Entry 8BAV (X-ray diffraction, 2.30 A resolution); this record covers chains A and D.

Chain A:
Molecule: Green fluorescent protein, Synaptosomal-associated protein 25
Organism: Aequorea victoria
UniProtKB: chimeric construct of P42212, P60880: residues 2-228 from P42212 (GFP_AEQVI) positions 2-228 (same numbers); residues 232-256 from P60880 positions 155-179 (UniProt number = residue number - 77)
Chain sequence (256 residues; row label = number of the first residue in the row; note: 2 numbers in that range are skipped by the numbering (no residue carries them; nothing is unmodelled there); numbers below 1 keep their minus sign (Ser-1 is residue -1)):
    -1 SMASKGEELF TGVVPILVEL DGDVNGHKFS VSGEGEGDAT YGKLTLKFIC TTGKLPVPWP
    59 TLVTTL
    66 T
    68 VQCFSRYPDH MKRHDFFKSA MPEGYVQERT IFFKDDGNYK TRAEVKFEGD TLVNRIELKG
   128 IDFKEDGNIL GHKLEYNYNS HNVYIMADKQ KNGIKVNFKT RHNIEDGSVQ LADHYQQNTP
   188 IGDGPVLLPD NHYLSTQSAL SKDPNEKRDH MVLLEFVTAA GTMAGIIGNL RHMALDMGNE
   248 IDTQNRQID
Disordered / not traced: -1 to 1, 248-256
Sequence notes: expression tag (-1 to 1); engineered mutation Leu64 (Phe in P42212), Arg80 (Gln in P42212), Thr167 (Ile in P42212); chromophore (66, 66, 66); linker (229-231)
Modified residues: Thr66 (chromophore; CRO)
Covalent attachments: covalent link Leu64-Thr66; covalent link Thr66-Val68

Chain D:
Molecule: Secretagogin
Organism: Homo sapiens
UniProtKB: O76038 (SEGN_HUMAN); residue numbers follow UniProt; this construct covers 1-276
Chain sequence (276 residues; each row starts with the number of its first residue):
     1 MDSSREPTLG RLDAAGFWQV WQRFDADEKG YIEEKELDAF FLHMLMKLGT DDTVMKANLH
    61 KVKQQFMTTQ DASKDGRIRM KELAGMFLSE DENFLLLFRR ENPLDSSVEF MQIWRKYDAD
   121 SSGFISAAEL RNFLRDLFLH HKKAISEAKL EEYTGTMMKI FDRNKDGRLD LNDLARILAL
   181 QENFLLQFKM DACSTEERKR DFEKIFAYYD VSKTGALEGP EVDGFVKDMM ELVQPSISGV
   241 DLDKFREILL RHCDVNKDGK IQKSELALCL GLKINP
Disordered / not traced: 1-11, 70-77
Metal / ion sites: Ca2+ site 1: Asp118, Asp120, Ser122, Phe124, Glu129; Ca2+ site 2: Asp162, Asn164, Asp166, Arg168; Ca2+ site 3: Asp210, Ser212, Thr214, Ala216, Glu221; Ca2+ site 4: Asp254, Asn256, Asp258, Lys260, Gln262, Glu265
Residues lining bound ligands: tris-hydroxymethyl-methyl-ammonium (144): Leu268, Cys269, Leu270, Gly271
UniProt features mapped onto this chain:
  - binding site (Ca(2+)): Asp25, Asp27, Tyr31, Glu36, Asp71, Ser73, Asp75, Arg77, Glu82, Asp118, Asp120, Ser122, Glu129, Asp162, Asn164, Asp166, Arg168, Asp173, Asp210, Ser212 and 7 more in UniProt

Interface between chain A and chain D:
Pairs across the interface (45; chain A residue first):
  His77(A) with Met190(D); Asp191(D); Cys193(D)
  Arg80(A) with Cys193(D); Ser194(D)
  His81(A) with Cys193(D)
  Met230(A) with Cys193(D); Arg198(D); Gly271(D)
  Ala231(A) with Met190(D); Cys193(D); Arg198(D), hydrogen bond (backbone-side chain)
  Gly232(A) with Lys189(D); Met190(D), hydrogen bond (backbone-backbone); Ala192(D); Cys193(D); Arg198(D)
  Ile233(A) with Arg198(D); Ile205(D), hydrophobic; Leu270(D)
  Ile234(A) with Leu185(D); Phe188(D); Lys189(D); Met190(D); Leu232(D), hydrophobic
  Gly235(A) with Met190(D)
  Asn236(A) with Arg198(D), hydrogen bond; Leu270(D), hydrogen bond (side chain-backbone)
  Leu237(A) with Leu185(D), hydrophobic; Phe225(D), hydrophobic; Leu270(D), hydrophobic
  Arg238(A) with Met190(D); Val233(D)
  Met240(A) with Met229(D), hydrophobic; His252(D); Cys269(D), hydrogen bond; Leu270(D), hydrophobic
  Ala241(A) with Met229(D); Met230(D); Val233(D), hydrophobic
  Met244(A) with Phe245(D); Ile248(D); His252(D)
  Gly245(A) with Met230(D); Phe245(D)
Also at the interface, not in a pair above, chain A (18 interface residues in all): Asp76, Leu242
Also at the interface, not in a pair above, chain D (25 interface residues in all): Phe202, Gln234, Leu249, Leu272
From the paper, about this interface:
  - residue pairs: Gly232(A)-Met190(D) (backbone contact), Asn236(A)-Arg198(D)
  - interface residues, chain A: Ile233(A), Ile234(A)

Summary:
18 residues of chain A and 25 residues of chain D are in contact; the contacts include 5 hydrogen bonds. Polar
contacts include Ala231(A)-Arg198(D), Asn236(A)-Arg198(D) and Asn236(A)-Leu270(D). The authors report a
backbone contact between Gly232(A) and Met190(D); a contact between Asn236(A) and Arg198(D). Bound to chain D:
tris-hydroxymethyl-methyl-ammonium. From the paper: interface residues Ile233(A) and Ile234(A).
Here chain A is Green fluorescent protein, Synaptosomal-associated protein 25 (Aequorea victoria) and chain D
is Secretagogin (Homo sapiens). Entry 8BAV (Secretagogin (human) in complex with its target peptide from
SNAP-25) was determined by X-ray diffraction together with 8BAN and 8BBJ from the same study.
